Entry 5V8K (X-ray diffraction, 2.20 A resolution); this record covers chains A and B.

[Chain A]
Molecule: p800 reaction center core protein
Source organism: Heliobacterium modesticaldum
Notes: fragment: reaction center protein
UniProtKB: Q1MX24 (Q1MX24_9FIRM); residue numbers follow UniProt; this construct covers 9-608
Amino-acid sequence (600 residues; row label = number of the first residue in the row):
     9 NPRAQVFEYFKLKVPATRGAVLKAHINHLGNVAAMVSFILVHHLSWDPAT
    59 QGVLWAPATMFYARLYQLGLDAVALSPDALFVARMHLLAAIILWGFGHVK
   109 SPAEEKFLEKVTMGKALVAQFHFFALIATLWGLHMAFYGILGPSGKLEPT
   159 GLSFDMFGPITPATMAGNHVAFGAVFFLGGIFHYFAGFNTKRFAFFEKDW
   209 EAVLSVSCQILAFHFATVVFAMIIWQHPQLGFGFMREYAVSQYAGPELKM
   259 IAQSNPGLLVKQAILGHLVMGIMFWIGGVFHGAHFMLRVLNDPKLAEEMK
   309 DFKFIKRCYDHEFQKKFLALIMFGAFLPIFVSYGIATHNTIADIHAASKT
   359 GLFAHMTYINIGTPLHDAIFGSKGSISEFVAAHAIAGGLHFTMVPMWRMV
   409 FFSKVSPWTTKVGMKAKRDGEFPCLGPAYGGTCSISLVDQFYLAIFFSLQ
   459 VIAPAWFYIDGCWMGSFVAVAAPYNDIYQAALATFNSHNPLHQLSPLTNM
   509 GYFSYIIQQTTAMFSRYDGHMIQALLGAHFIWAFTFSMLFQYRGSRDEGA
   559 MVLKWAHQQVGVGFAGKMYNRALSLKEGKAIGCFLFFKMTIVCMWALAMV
Differences from the reference sequence: conflict L20 (Asp in Q1MX24), V81 (Thr in Q1MX24), Q566 (Glu in Q1MX24)
Ion coordination: Ca2+ site 1: A64 (together with Bacteriochlorophyll g); Bacteriochlorophyll g Mg site 1 near E112 (its only coordinating residue here); Bacteriochlorophyll g Mg site 2 near N176 (its only coordinating residue here); Bacteriochlorophyll g Mg site 3 near Q217 (its only coordinating residue here); 4Fe-4S cluster Fe: C432, C441; Ca2+ site 2: D468, Q517, L605
Residues lining bound ligands:
  - 8(1)-OH-Chlorophyll aF (AOH): M330, A333, F334, I337, F338, Y341, T345, F399, V402, R406, L451, F454, F455, F538, A541, F542, F544, S545, F548, Y550, S553, R554, G557, A558, L561, Y577
  - 4,4'-Diaponeurosporene (C4D): A64, P65, F338, Y341, G342, T345, V600, W603
  - DGG (1-[glycerolylphosphonyl]-2-[8-(2-hexyl-cyclopropyl)-octanal-1-yl]-3-[hexadecanal-1-yl]-glycerol), molecule 1: F15, Y17, F18, E429, G438, F449, Y450, I453, S582, K584, E585, A588, I589, C591, F592, L593
  - DGG, molecule 2: R200, F201, F203, F221, W283, F310, K311, F312, R315, W405
  - Bacteriochlorophyll g' (GB0), molecule 1: F18, H36, N39, V40, M43, V44, F69, L219, M281, F282, F592
  - Bacteriochlorophyll g' (GB0), molecule 2: Y341, A344, V388, A392, L457, Q458, A461, P462, F465, M472, F475, Y510, F511, I514, I515, T518, M521, L533, H537, W540, F594, T598, C601, M602, L605
  - Bacteriochlorophyll g (GBF), molecule 1: P10, V22, P23, V29, A32, H33, H36, M121, Q128, W208, V211, L212, S215, C216
  - Bacteriochlorophyll g (GBF), molecule 2: V14, F15, F18, K21, V22, P23, N39, W208, E209, L212, C216, M281, F282, G285, G286, F288, H289, H292, V446, F449
  - Bacteriochlorophyll g (GBF), molecule 3: L20, K21, P23, A28, K31, A32, N35, H36, N39, W102, H106
  - Bacteriochlorophyll g (GBF), molecule 4: L30, I34, L37, L101, F104, V107, K108, S109, A111, E112, F115, L116, V119
  - Bacteriochlorophyll g (GBF), molecule 5: L30, H33, I34, L37, F115, V119, A124, A127, Q128, F131, F132, I135
  - Bacteriochlorophyll g (GBF), molecule 6: H36, L37, V40, M68, F69, R72, Q128, L219, H222, F223, V226, M230, F240, F242, M243, A271, H275, M278, F282
  - Bacteriochlorophyll g (GBF), molecule 7: L37, V40, A41, V44, F69, R72, L73, L76, V90, H94, A97, L101, I135, L138, W139
  - Bacteriochlorophyll g (GBF), molecule 8: N39, A42, M43, F46, I47, H51, W54, W63, A64, P65, L360, F361, Y525, H528, M529, Q531, A532, G535, A536, I539, M597, V600, W603, M607
  - Bacteriochlorophyll g (GBF), molecule 9: A42, S45, F46, V49, H50, L88, A91, R92, L95
  - Bacteriochlorophyll g (GBF), molecule 10: M43, P65, F223, G274, H275, V277, M278, F592, L593, K596, M597, I599, V600, W603
  - Bacteriochlorophyll g (GBF), molecule 11: F46, H50, H51, S53, W54, W63, L360
  - Bacteriochlorophyll g (GBF), molecule 12: R72, Q75, L76, F132, I135, A136, W139, I148, M173, N176, H177, F180, F184, H222, T225, V226, A229, W233, L238, G239, F240
  - Bacteriochlorophyll g (GBF), molecule 13: R72, M121, G122, A124, L125, Q128, F129, F132, F196, F201, F204, E205, V211, V214, S215, I218, L219, H222
  - Bacteriochlorophyll g (GBF), molecule 14: L76, L78, F89, M93, H94, L96, A97, I100, I135, L138, W139, L141, H142, Y146, G147, L155
  - Bacteriochlorophyll g (GBF), molecule 15: K123, V126, A127, H130, F131, A133, L134, T137, G181, A182, F185, I189, Y192, F193
  - Bacteriochlorophyll g (GBF), molecule 16: L125, F129, V183, F184, G187, F190, H191, A194, G195, F196, T198, F201
  - Bacteriochlorophyll g (GBF), molecule 17: S161, F162, D163, M164, F165, I168, T172, M173, G175, N176, A179, F180, V183, W233
  - Bacteriochlorophyll g (GBF), molecule 18: F180, F184, F201, I218, F221, H222, T225, A229
  - Bacteriochlorophyll g (GBF), molecule 19: F203, F204, A210, S213, V214, Q217, I218, F221, W283, V287, G290, A291, F293, M294, R315, F325, M401, M404, W405, V408, F409
  - Bacteriochlorophyll g (GBF), molecule 20: A220, F223, A224, V227, F228, I231, I232, H275, L276, G279, I280, W283, H374, F378, G379, S380, E386, A390, I393, L397, V459, A463, Y466, I467, H496, N497, P498, L499
  - Bacteriochlorophyll g (GBF), molecule 21: F221, F325, L328, I329, F331, G332, A394, L397, H398, M401, W405
  - Bacteriochlorophyll g (GBF), molecule 22: A327, M330, F331, F334, L335, F338, L561, A564, H565, V568, V570, F572, A573, M576, Y577
  - Bacteriochlorophyll g (GBF), molecule 23: G332, L335, P336, V339, T371, P372, L373, H374, I377, F378, E386, F387, A390, H391, A394, H398
  - Bacteriochlorophyll g (GBF), molecule 24: I337, Y341, T345, T348, I349, F399, F454, F455, Q458, F475, Y510, F511, Q531, L534, G535, H537, F538, I539, W540, A541, F544, F594
  - Bacteriochlorophyll g (GBF), molecule 25: F338, G342, I343, T345, H346, I349, L360, F361, H363, M364, T365, I367
  - Bacteriochlorophyll g (GBF), molecule 26: F572, A573, K575
  - 4Fe-4S cluster (SF4): C432, G434, P435, T440, C441, Q549, L583

[Chain B]
Molecule: proteinsubunit pshX
Source organism: Heliobacterium modesticaldum (strain ATCC 51547 / Ice1)
UniProtKB: B0TAT4 (B0TAT4_HELMI); residues 13-37 here = UniProt positions 13-37
Amino-acid sequence (25 residues; row label = number of the first residue in the row):
    13 YSPTFNVAHILAFFFLFLHIPFYFV
Residues lining bound ligands:
  - 4,4'-Diaponeurosporene (C4D): I22, L23, F25, F26, F29
  - Bacteriochlorophyll g (GBF), molecule 1: Y13, H21, A24, F25, L28, F29
  - Bacteriochlorophyll g (GBF), molecule 2: P15, N18, V19, I22
  - Bacteriochlorophyll g (GBF), molecule 3: T16, F17, A20, H21, A24
  - Bacteriochlorophyll g (GBF), molecule 4: F27, L28, F29, L30, H31, I32, F34, Y35

[Interface between chain A and chain B]
Contacting residue pairs (16):
  Y17(A) with Y35(B); F36(B)
  W54(A) with Y13(B)
  F572(A) with F34(B)
  K575(A) with F34(B); V37(B)
  M576(A) with L30(B); P33(B), hydrophobic; F34(B); V37(B)
  N578(A) with V37(B)
  R579(A) with F36(B), hydrogen bond (side chain-backbone); V37(B)
  L581(A) with F36(B), hydrophobic
  E585(A) with F36(B)
  I589(A) with F36(B), hydrophobic
Also at the interface, not in a pair above, chain A (12 interface residues in all): K21, A573

[Overview]
12 residues of chain A and 7 residues of chain B are in contact, with 1 hydrogen bond. Its one hydrogen-bonded
contact is R579(A)-F36(B). 5 Bacteriochlorophyll g molecules, one compound DGG molecule and one
4,4'-Diaponeurosporene molecule are bound between chain A and chain B.
Here chain A is p800 reaction center core protein (Heliobacterium modesticaldum) and chain B is proteinsubunit
pshX (Heliobacterium modesticaldum (strain ATCC 51547 / Ice1)). Entry 5V8K (Homodimeric reaction center of H.
modesticaldum) was determined by X-ray diffraction.
